4I07 - chain A; structure by X-ray diffraction, 1.30 A resolution.

== Chain A ==
Protein: Cathepsin B-like peptidase (C01 family)
From: Schistosoma mansoni
Notes: EC 3.4.22.1
UniProt: Q8MNY2 (Q8MNY2_SCHMA); residues 70-323 here correspond to UniProt positions 87-340 (UniProt number = residue number + 17)
Amino-acid sequence (254 residues; row label = number of the first residue in the row):
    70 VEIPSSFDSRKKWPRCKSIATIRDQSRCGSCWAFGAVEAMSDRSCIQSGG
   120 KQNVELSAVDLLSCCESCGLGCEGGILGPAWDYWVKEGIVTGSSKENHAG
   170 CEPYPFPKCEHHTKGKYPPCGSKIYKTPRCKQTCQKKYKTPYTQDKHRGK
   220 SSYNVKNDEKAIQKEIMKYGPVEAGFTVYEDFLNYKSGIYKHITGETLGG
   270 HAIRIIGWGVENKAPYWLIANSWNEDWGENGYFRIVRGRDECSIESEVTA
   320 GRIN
Not modelled in the structure: 70
Cystine bridges: Cys85-Cys114, Cys97-Cys141, Cys133-Cys199, Cys134-Cys137, Cys170-Cys203, Cys178-Cys189
Modified residues: Cys100 (3-sulfinoalanine; CSD)
Construct notes: engineered mutation Ala168 (Thr185 in Q8MNY2), Ala283 (Thr300 in Q8MNY2)

== In short ==
Chain A is Cathepsin B-like peptidase (C01 family) (Schistosoma mansoni); the structure, Structure of mature
form of cathepsin B1 from Schistosoma mansoni, was determined by X-ray diffraction, deposited together with
4I04 and 4I05.
